Entry 7SGL (electron microscopy, 3.00 A resolution); this record covers chains A and D of the 6 polymer chains in the assembly.

Chain A:
Name: DNA-dependent protein kinase catalytic subunit
Source organism: Homo sapiens
Notes: EC 2.7.11.1
UniProt: P78527 (PRKDC_HUMAN); residue numbers follow UniProt; this construct covers 1-4128
Sequence (4128 residues; numbered 1 to 4128; the number before each row is that of its first residue):
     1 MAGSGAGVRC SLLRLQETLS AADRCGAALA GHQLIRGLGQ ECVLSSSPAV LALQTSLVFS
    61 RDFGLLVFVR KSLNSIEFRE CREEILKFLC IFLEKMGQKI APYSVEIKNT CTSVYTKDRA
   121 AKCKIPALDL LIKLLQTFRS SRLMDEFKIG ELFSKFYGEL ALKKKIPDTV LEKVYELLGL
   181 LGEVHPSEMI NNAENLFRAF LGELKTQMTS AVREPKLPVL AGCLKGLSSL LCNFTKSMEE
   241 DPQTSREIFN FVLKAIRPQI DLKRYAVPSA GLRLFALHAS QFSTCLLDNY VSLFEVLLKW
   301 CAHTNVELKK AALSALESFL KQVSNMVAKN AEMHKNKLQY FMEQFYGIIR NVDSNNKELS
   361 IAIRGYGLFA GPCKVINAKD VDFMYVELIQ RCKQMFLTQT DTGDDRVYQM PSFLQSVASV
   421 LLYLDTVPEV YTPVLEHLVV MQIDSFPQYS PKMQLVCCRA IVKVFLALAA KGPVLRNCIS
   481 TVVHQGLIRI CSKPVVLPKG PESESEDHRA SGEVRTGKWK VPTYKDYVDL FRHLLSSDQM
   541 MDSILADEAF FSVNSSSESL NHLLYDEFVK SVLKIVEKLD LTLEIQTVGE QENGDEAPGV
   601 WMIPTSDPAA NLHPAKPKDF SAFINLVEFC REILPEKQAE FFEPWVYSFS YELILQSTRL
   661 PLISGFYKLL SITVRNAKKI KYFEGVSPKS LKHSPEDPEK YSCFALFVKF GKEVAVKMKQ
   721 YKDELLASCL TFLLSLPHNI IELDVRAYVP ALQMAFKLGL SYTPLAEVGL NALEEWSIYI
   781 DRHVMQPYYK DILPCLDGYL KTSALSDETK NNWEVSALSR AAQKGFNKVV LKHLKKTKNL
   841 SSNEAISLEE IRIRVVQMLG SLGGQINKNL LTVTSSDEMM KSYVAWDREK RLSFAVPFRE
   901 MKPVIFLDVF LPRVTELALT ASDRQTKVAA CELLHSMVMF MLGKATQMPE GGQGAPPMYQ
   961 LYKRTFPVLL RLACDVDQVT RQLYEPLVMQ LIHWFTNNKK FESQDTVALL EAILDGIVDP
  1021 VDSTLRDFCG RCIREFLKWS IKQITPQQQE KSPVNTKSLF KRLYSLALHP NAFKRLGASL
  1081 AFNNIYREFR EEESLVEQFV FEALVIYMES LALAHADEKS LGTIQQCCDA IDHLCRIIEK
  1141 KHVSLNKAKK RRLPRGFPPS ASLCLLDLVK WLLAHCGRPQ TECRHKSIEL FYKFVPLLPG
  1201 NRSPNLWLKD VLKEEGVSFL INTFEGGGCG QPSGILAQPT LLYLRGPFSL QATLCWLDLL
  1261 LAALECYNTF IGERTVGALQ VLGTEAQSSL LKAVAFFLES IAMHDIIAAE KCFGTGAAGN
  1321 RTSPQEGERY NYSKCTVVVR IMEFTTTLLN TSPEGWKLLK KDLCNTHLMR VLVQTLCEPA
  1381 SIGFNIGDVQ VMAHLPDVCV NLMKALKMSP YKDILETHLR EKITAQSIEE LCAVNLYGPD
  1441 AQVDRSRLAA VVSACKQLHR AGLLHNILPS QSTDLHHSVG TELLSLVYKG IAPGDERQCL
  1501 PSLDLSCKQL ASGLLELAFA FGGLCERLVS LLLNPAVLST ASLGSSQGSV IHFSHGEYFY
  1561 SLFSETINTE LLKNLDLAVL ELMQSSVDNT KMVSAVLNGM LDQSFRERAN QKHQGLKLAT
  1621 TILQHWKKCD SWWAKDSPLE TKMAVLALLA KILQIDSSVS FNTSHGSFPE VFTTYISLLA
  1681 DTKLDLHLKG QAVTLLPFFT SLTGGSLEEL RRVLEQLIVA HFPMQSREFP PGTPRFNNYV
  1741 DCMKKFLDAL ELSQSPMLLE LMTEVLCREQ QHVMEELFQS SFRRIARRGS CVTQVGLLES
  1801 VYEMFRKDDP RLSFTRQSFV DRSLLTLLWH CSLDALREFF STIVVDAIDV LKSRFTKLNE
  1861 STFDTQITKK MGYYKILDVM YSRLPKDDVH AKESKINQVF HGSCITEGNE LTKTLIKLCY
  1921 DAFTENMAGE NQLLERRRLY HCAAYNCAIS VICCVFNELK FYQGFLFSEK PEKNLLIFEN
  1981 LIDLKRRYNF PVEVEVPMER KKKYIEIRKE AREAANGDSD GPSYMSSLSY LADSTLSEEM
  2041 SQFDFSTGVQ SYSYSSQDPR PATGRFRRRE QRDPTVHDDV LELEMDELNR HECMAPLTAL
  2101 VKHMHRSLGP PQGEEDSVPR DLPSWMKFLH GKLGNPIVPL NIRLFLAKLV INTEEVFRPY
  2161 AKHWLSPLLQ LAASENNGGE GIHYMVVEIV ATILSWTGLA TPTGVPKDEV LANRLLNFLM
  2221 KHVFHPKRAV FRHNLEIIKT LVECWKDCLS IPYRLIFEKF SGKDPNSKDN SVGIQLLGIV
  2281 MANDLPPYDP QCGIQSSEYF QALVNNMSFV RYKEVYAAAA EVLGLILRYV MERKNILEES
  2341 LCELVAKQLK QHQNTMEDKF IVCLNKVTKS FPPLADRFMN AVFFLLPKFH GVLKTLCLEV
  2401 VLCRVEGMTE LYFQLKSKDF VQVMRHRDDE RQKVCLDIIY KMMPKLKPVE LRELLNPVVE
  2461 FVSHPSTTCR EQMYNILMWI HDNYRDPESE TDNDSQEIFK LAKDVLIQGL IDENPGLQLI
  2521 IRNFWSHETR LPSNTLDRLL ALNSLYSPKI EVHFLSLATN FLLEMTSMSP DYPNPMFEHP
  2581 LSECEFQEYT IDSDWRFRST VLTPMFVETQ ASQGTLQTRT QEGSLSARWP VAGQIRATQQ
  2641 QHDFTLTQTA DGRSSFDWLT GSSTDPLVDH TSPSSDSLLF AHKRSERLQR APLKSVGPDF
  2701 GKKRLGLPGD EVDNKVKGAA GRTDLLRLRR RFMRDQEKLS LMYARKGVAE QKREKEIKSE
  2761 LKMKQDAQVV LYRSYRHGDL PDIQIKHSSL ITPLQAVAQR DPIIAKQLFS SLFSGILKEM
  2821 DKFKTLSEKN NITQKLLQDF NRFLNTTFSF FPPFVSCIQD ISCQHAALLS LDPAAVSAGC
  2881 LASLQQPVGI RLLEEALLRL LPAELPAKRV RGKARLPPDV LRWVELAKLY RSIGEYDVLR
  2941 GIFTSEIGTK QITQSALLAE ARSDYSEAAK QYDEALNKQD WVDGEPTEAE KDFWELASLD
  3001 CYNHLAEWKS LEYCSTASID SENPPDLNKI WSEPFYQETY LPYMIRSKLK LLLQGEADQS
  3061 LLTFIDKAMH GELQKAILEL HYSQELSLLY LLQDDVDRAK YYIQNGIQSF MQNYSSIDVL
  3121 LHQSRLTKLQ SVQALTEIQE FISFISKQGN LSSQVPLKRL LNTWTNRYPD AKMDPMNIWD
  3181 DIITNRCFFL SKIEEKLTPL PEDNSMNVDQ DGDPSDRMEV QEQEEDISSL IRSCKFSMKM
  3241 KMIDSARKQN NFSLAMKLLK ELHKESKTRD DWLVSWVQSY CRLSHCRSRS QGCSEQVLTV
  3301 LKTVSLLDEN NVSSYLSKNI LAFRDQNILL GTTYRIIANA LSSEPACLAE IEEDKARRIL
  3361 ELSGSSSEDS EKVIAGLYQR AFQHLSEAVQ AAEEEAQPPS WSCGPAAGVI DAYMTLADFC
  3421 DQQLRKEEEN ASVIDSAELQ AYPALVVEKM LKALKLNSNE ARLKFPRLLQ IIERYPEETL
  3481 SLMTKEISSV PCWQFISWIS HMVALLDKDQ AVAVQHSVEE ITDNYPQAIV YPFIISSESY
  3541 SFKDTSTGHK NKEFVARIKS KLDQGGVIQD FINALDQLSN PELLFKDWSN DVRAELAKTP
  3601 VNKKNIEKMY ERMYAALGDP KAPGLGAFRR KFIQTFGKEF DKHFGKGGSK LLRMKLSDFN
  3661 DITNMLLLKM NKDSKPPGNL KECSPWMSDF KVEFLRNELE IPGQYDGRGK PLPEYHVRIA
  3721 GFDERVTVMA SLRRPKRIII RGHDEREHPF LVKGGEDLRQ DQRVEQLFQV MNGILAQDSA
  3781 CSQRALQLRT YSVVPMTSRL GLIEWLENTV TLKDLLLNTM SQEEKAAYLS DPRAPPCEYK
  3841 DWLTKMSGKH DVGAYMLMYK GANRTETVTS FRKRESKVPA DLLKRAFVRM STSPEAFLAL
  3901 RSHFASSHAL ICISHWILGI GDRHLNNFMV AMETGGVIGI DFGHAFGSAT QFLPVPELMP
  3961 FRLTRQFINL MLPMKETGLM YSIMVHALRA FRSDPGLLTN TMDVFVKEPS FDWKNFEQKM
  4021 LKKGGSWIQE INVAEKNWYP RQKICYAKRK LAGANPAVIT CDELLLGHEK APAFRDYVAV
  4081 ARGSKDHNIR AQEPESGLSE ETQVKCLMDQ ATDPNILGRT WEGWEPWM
Not modelled in the structure: 586-606, 688-696, 803-811, 823-844, 1541-1548, 2058-2082, 2108-2118, 2615-2629, 2650-2767, 2904-2915, 3199-3224
Modified positions: Thr-2609, Thr-2638, Thr-2645, Thr-2647 (phosphothreonine; TPO)
Swiss-Prot annotation at these positions:
  - region: Leu-1503 to Leu-1538 (Interaction with C1D), Glu-2737 to Gln-2765 (May split the end of the DNA molecule, with the two strands separating around the region), Val-3728 to Arg-3734 (G-loop), Gly-3919 to Asn-3927 (Catalytic loop), Gly-3939 to Thr-3964 (Activation loop)
  - site: Asp-2020, Gly-2021 (Cleavage)
  - modified residue: Lys-117 (N6-acetyllysine), Ser-511 (Phosphoserine), Ser-687 (Phosphoserine), Lys-828 (N6-acetyllysine), Ser-841 (Phosphoserine), Ser-893 (Phosphoserine), Ser-1065 (Phosphoserine), Lys-1209 (N6-acetyllysine), Lys-1970 (N6-acetyllysine), Ser-2056 (Phosphoserine), Lys-2259 (N6-acetyllysine), Thr-2535 (Phosphothreonine), Thr-2609 (Phosphothreonine), Ser-2612 (Phosphoserine), Thr-2638 (Phosphothreonine), Thr-2647 (Phosphothreonine), Ser-2789 (Phosphoserine), Ser-3205 (Phosphoserine), Lys-3241 (N6-acetyllysine), Lys-3260 (N6-acetyllysine) and 6 more in UniProt
  - natural variant: Lys-263 (K263N: In a lung adenocarcinoma sample), Gly-500 (G500S: In a metastatic melanoma sample), Arg-1136 (R1136H: In a colorectal adenocarcinoma sample), Arg-1447 (R1447M: In a lung squamous cell carcinoma sample), Ala-1680 (A1680V: In a metastatic melanoma sample), Ser-2810 (S2810N: In a metastatic melanoma sample), Gly-2941 (G2941A: In a lung neuroendocrine carcinoma sample), Leu-3062 (L3062R: In IMD26), Ala-3574 (A3574V: In IMD26)
  - mutagenesis: Leu-1510 (L1510P: Loss of interaction with C1D), Glu-1516 to Leu-1517 (Loss of interaction with C1D), Thr-2609 (T2609A: Leads to radiation sensitivity and impaired DSB joining. Gives rise to reduced phosphorylation; when associated with A-2612), Ser-2612 (S2612A: Reduced phosphorylation; when associated with A-2609), Thr-2638 (T2638A: Alleviates phosphorylation, leaves a fully active enzyme with compromised cellular resistance to ionizing radiation without affecting DNA end joining; when associated with A-2647), Thr-2647 (T2647A: Alleviates phosphorylation, leaves a fully active enzyme with compromised cellular resistance to ionizing radiation without affecting DNA end joining; when associated with A-2638)
Bound ions: Mg2+: Asn-3927, Asp-3941 (together with ATP)
Residues lining bound ligands: ATP (adenosine-5'-triphosphate): Phe-2597, Met-3729, Ser-3731, Pro-3735, Leu-3751, Lys-3753, Tyr-3791, Ile-3803, Glu-3804, Trp-3805, Leu-3806, Thr-3809, Thr-3811, His-3924, Asn-3926, Asn-3927, Met-3929, Ile-3940, Asp-3941, Lys-4023
What the authors report for this chain:
  - post-translational modification sites: Thr-2609, Thr-2638, Thr-2645, Thr-2647
  - contacts within the chain: Lys-1042/Thr-2638, Thr-2638/Arg-2773, Thr-2638/Arg-2776
  - conformationally variable residues (helix shift): Glu-814 to Thr-837, Ser-2034 to Gly-2048

Chain D:
Name: Protein artemis
Source organism: Homo sapiens
Notes: EC 3.1.-.-
UniProt: Q96SD1 (DCR1C_HUMAN); residue numbers follow UniProt; this construct covers 1-692
Sequence (701 residues; row label = number of the first residue in the row):
     1 MSSFEGQMAE YPTISIDRFD RENLRARAYF LSHCHKDHMK GLRAPTLKRR LECSLKVYLY
    61 CSPVTKELLL TSPKYRFWKK RIISIEIETP TQISLVDEAS GEKEEIVVTL LPAGHCPGSV
   121 MFLFQGNNGT VLYTGDFRLA QGEAARMELL HSGGRVKDIQ SVYLDTTFCD PRFYQIPSRE
   181 ECLSGVLELV RSWITRSPYH VVWLNCKAAY GYEYLFTNLS EELGVQVHVN KLDMFRNMPE
   241 ILHHLTTDRN TQIHACRHPK AEEYFQWSKL PCGITSRNRI PLHIISIKPS TMWFGERSRK
   301 TNVIVRTGES SYRACFSFHS SYSEIKDFLS YLCPVNAYPN VIPVGTTMDK VVEILKPLCR
   361 SSQSTEPKYK PLGKLKRART VHRDSEEEDD YLFDDPLPIP LRHKVPYPET FHPEVFSMTA
   421 VSEKQPEKLR QTPGCCRAEC MQSSRFTNFV DCEESNSESE EEVGIPASLQ GDLGSVLHLQ
   481 KADGDVPQWE VFFKRNDEIT DESLENFPSS TVAGGSQSPK LFSDSDGEST HISSQNSSQS
   541 THITEQGSQG WDSQSDTVLL SSQERNSGDI TSLDKADYRP TIKENIPASL MEQNVICPKD
   601 TYSDLKSRDK DVTIVPSTGE PTTLSSETHI PEEKSLLNLS TNADSQSSSD FEVPSTPEAE
   661 LPKREHLQYL YEKLATGESI AVKKRKCSLL DTAAALEVLF Q
Not modelled in the structure: 407-701
Differences from the reference sequence: expression tag (693-701)
Swiss-Prot annotation at these positions:
  - modified residue: Thr-380 (Phosphothreonine), Ser-385 (Phosphoserine), Ser-645 (Phosphoserine)
  - natural variant: His-35 (H35D: In OS), Gly-118 (G118V: In RSSCID), Gly-135 (G135E: In RSSCID)
  - mutagenesis: Asp-17 (D17N/A: Abolishes PRKDC-dependent endonuclease activity and V(D)J recombination), His-33 (H33A: Abolishes PRKDC-dependent endonuclease activity and V(D)J recombination), His-35 (H35A: Abolishes PRKDC-dependent endonuclease activity and V(D)J recombination), Asp-37 (D37N/A: Abolishes PRKDC-dependent endonuclease activity and V(D)J recombination), His-38 (H38A: Reduces PRKDC-dependent endonuclease activity, although V(D)J recombination is largely normal), His-115 (H115A: Abolishes PRKDC-dependent endonuclease activity and V(D)J recombination), Asp-136 (D136N/A: Abolishes PRKDC-dependent endonuclease activity and V(D)J recombination), Asp-165 (D165N/A: Abolishes PRKDC-dependent endonuclease activity and V(D)J recombination), His-319 (H319A: Abolishes PRKDC-dependent endonuclease activity and V(D)J recombination), Ser-516 (S516A: Reduced IR induced phosphorylation; when associated with A-534; A-538; A-548; A-553; A-561 and A-562), Ser-534 (S534A: Reduced IR induced phosphorylation; when associated with A-516; A-538; A-548; A-553; A-561 and A-562), Ser-538 (S538A: Reduced IR induced phosphorylation; when associated with A-516; A-534; A-548; A-553; A-561 and A-562), 4 further mutagenesis entries in UniProt
Bound ions: Mg2+ site 1: Asp-37, Asp-136 (shared with 1 residue of chain E); Mg2+ site 2: Asp-136 (shared with 1 residue of chain E); Zn2+: His-228, His-254, Cys-256, Cys-272
What the authors report for this chain:
  - binding site for Hairpin_1: Met-1, Met-292, Trp-293
  - conformationally variable residues (loop rearrangement): Cys-206 to Gly-211, Cys-256 to Glu-263, Ser-290 to Val-303

Interface between chain A and chain D:
Contacting residue pairs (170):
  Gly-26(A) with Arg-25(D)
  Leu-29(A) with Arg-21(D)
  Gln-33(A) with Glu-22(D)
  Gly-403(A) with Arg-299(D), hydrogen bond (backbone-side chain)
  Asp-404(A) with Arg-297(D); Arg-299(D)
  Tyr-408(A) with Glu-296(D); Ser-298(D), hydrogen bond
  Gln-448(A) with Ser-298(D); Arg-299(D), hydrogen bond
  Glu-506(A) with Gln-175(D), hydrogen bond (backbone-side chain)
  Arg-509(A) with Gln-175(D); Pro-177(D); Ser-178(D); Glu-181(D), salt bridge
  Ser-511(A) with Glu-181(D)
  Gly-512(A) with Glu-181(D), hydrogen bond (backbone-side chain); Asn-302(D); Val-303(D)
  Glu-513(A) with Pro-177(D)
  Val-514(A) with Pro-177(D), hydrophobic; Thr-301(D); Asn-302(D); Val-303(D)
  Arg-515(A) with Tyr-174(D), hydrogen bond (backbone-backbone); Gln-175(D), hydrogen bond (backbone-backbone)
  Thr-516(A) with Arg-172(D); Phe-294(D), hydrogen bond (side chain-backbone); Gly-295(D)
  Gly-517(A) with Arg-172(D), hydrogen bond (backbone-backbone); Arg-297(D)
  Lys-518(A) with Arg-297(D), hydrogen bond (backbone-backbone); Ser-298(D); Arg-299(D), hydrogen bond (backbone-backbone)
  Trp-519(A) with Tyr-174(D), hydrophobic
  Asp-2033(A) with Arg-146(D), salt bridge
  Ser-2034(A) with Arg-146(D), hydrogen bond (backbone-side chain)
  Leu-2036(A) with Glu-143(D); Arg-146(D); Met-147(D), hydrophobic
  Ser-2037(A) with Glu-88(D)
  Glu-2039(A) with Glu-143(D); Arg-146(D), salt bridge
  Met-2040(A) with Pro-112(D); Ala-113(D); Gly-114(D); Arg-138(D); Leu-139(D), hydrophobic
  Gln-2042(A) with Tyr-214(D)
  Phe-2043(A) with Gly-114(D); Cys-116(D); Pro-117(D); Arg-179(D); Glu-180(D); Tyr-214(D), hydrophobic
  Asp-2044(A) with Pro-112(D); Ala-113(D), hydrogen bond (side chain-backbone); Gly-114(D), hydrogen bond (side chain-backbone); Cys-116(D); Pro-117(D); Gly-118(D), hydrogen bond (backbone-backbone); Ser-119(D)
  Phe-2045(A) with Val-64(D); Pro-117(D), hydrophobic; Glu-213(D); Met-238(D), hydrophobic; Ile-241(D), hydrophobic
  Ser-2046(A) with Ile-87(D)
  Gly-2048(A) with Asn-237(D); Met-238(D); Pro-239(D); Glu-240(D)
  Val-2049(A) with Val-64(D), hydrophobic; Asn-237(D)
  Gln-2050(A) with Asn-237(D), hydrogen bond (backbone-backbone); Pro-239(D)
  Arg-2311(A) with Pro-63(D); Ser-84(D), hydrogen bond; Glu-86(D), salt bridge
  Tyr-2312(A) with Glu-86(D)
  Lys-2313(A) with Ile-87(D); Glu-88(D); Thr-89(D), hydrogen bond
  Met-2356(A) with Gln-92(D)
  Glu-2357(A) with Gln-92(D)
  Asp-2358(A) with Thr-91(D); Gln-92(D), hydrogen bond (side chain-backbone)
  Lys-2359(A) with Thr-89(D); Thr-91(D)
  Lys-2388(A) with Gln-92(D)
  Phe-2389(A) with Gln-92(D)
  His-2390(A) with Glu-105(D); Val-107(D); Gln-125(D); Gly-126(D); Asn-127(D), hydrogen bond
  Gly-2391(A) with Gln-125(D)
  Val-2392(A) with Pro-90(D), hydrophobic
  Leu-2393(A) with Val-107(D), hydrophobic
  Asp-2428(A) with Ser-152(D)
  Asp-2429(A) with Ser-152(D); Gly-153(D); Arg-155(D), salt bridge
  Glu-2430(A) with Ser-152(D); Gly-153(D)
  Pro-2465(A) with Arg-155(D)
  Asp-2973(A) with Pro-400(D); Leu-401(D), hydrogen bond (side chain-backbone); Arg-402(D), salt bridge
  Leu-2976(A) with Arg-402(D)
  Asn-2977(A) with Leu-401(D), hydrogen bond (side chain-backbone)
  Asp-2992(A) with Lys-404(D), salt bridge
  Glu-2995(A) with Lys-404(D), salt bridge
  Ser-2998(A) with Arg-402(D), hydrogen bond
  Tyr-3002(A) with Pro-400(D); Arg-402(D)
  Leu-3005(A) with Leu-397(D), hydrophobic
  Ser-3010(A) with Pro-400(D)
  Tyr-3013(A) with Pro-400(D); Leu-401(D); Arg-402(D), hydrogen bond (side chain-backbone)
  Cys-3014(A) with Pro-400(D), hydrophobic; Arg-402(D), hydrogen bond
  Ala-3017(A) with Arg-402(D); Lys-404(D)
  Ser-3018(A) with Lys-404(D); Pro-406(D)
  Ser-3021(A) with Val-405(D)
  Tyr-3036(A) with Pro-406(D)
  Gln-3054(A) with His-382(D)
  Gly-3055(A) with Thr-380(D); His-382(D)
  Glu-3056(A) with Thr-380(D)
  Ala-3057(A) with Ala-378(D); Thr-380(D)
  Gln-3059(A) with Gly-373(D); Lys-374(D), hydrogen bond (side chain-backbone); Leu-375(D), hydrogen bond (side chain-backbone)
  Leu-3062(A) with Leu-372(D); Leu-375(D), hydrophobic
  Ile-3065(A) with Tyr-369(D)
  Asp-3066(A) with Tyr-369(D), hydrogen bond; Leu-372(D), hydrogen bond (side chain-backbone); Gly-373(D)
  Met-3069(A) with Tyr-369(D)
  His-3070(A) with Tyr-369(D)
  Tyr-3090(A) with Tyr-369(D); Lys-370(D), hydrogen bond (side chain-backbone); Leu-372(D)
  Gln-3093(A) with Leu-372(D); Gly-373(D); Leu-375(D); Lys-376(D)
  Asp-3095(A) with Lys-370(D), salt bridge
  Arg-3098(A) with Pro-367(D); Lys-368(D), hydrogen bond (side chain-backbone)
  Ser-3191(A) with His-382(D)
  Lys-3192(A) with Arg-377(D)
  Glu-3195(A) with Arg-377(D)
  Met-3256(A) with Asp-394(D)
  Leu-3259(A) with Phe-393(D)
  Lys-3260(A) with Phe-393(D)
  His-3263(A) with Asp-389(D), salt bridge; Phe-393(D)
  Lys-3264(A) with Glu-387(D), salt bridge
  Trp-3276(A) with Phe-393(D), hydrophobic
  Tyr-3280(A) with Leu-392(D), hydrogen bond (side chain-backbone)
  Lys-3302(A) with Tyr-391(D), hydrogen bond (side chain-backbone); Leu-392(D)
  Leu-3306(A) with Leu-392(D), hydrophobic
Interface residues without a listed pair, chain A (114 interface residues in all): Cys-25, His-32, Arg-36, Thr-402, Val-407, Ala-510, Thr-2035, Thr-2047, Tyr-2316, Arg-2427, His-2464, Ser-2466, Lys-2970, Glu-3007, Ile-3019, Asp-3020, Asp-3058, Lys-3075, Glu-3079, Leu-3089, Asp-3094, Tyr-3102, Arg-3287, Ser-3305
Interface residues without a listed pair, chain D (101 interface residues in all): Glu-5, Gln-7, Glu-67, His-115, Glu-148, His-151, Asp-158, Phe-173, Ile-176, Lys-300, Arg-306, Cys-315, Glu-366, Pro-371, Asp-384, Ser-385, Pro-398, Ile-399
The authors on this interface:
  - pairs named by the authors: Leu-3062(A)/Leu-372(D), Leu-3062(A)/Leu-375(D)
  - interface residues, chain A: Thr-398(A), Pro-447(A), Arg-509(A), Lys-518(A), Trp-519(A), Leu-2036(A), Met-2040(A), Phe-2043(A), Phe-2045(A), Val-2049(A)
  - interface residues, chain D: Ser-362(D)

Summary:
The interface between chain A and chain D involves 114 residues on one side and 101 on the other; the contacts
include 33 hydrogen bonds and 11 salt bridges. Among the polar pairs are Arg-509(A)/Glu-181(D),
Asp-2033(A)/Arg-146(D) and Glu-2039(A)/Arg-146(D). The authors report contacts between Leu-3062(A) and
Leu-372(D) and Leu-3062(A) and Leu-375(D). From the paper: a binding site for Hairpin_1 at Met-1(D),
Met-292(D) and Trp-293(D); interface residues Thr-398(A), Pro-447(A) and Ser-362(D) among others.
Here chain A is DNA-dependent protein kinase catalytic subunit and chain D is Protein artemis, both from Homo
sapiens. Entry 7SGL (DNA-PK complex of DNA end processing) was determined by electron microscopy together with
7SU3 and 7SUD from the same study.
